Entry 6RFO (X-ray diffraction, 1.70 A resolution); this record covers chain A.

== Chain A ==
Protein: Mitogen-activated protein kinase 1, Mitogen-activated protein kinase 14
Source organism: Rattus norvegicus
Notes: EC 2.7.11.24
UniProtKB: chimeric construct of P63086, Q16539: residues -7 to 158 from P63086 (MK01_RAT) positions 1-158 (offset varies); residues 159-185 from Q16539 positions 162-182 (offset varies); residues 186-358 from P63086 (MK01_RAT) positions 186-358 (same numbers)
Chain sequence (372 residues; numbered -27 to 358; 14 numbers in that range are skipped by the numbering (no residue carries them; nothing is unmodelled there); the number before each row is that of its first residue; numbers below 1 keep their minus sign (Met-27 is residue -27)):
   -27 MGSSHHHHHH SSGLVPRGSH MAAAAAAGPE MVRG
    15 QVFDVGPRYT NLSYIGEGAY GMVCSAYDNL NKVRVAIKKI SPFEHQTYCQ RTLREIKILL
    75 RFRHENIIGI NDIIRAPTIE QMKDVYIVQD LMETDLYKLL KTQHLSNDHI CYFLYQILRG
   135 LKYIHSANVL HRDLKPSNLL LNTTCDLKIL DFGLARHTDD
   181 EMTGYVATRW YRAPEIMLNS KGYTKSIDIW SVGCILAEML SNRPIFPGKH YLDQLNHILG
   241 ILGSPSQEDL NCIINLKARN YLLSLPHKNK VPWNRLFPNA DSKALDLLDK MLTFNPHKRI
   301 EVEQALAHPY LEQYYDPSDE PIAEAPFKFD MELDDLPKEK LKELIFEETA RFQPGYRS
Not modelled in the structure: -27 to 3, 29-34, 181-186, 200-202, 329-335, 356-358
Construct notes: initiating methionine (-27); expression tag (-26 to -8); conflict Asp160 (Glu163 in Q16539)
Swiss-Prot annotation at these positions:
  - active site (Proton acceptor): Asp147, Asp165
  - binding site (ATP): Ile29 to Val37, Lys52
  - modified residue: Ala-6 (N-acetylalanine), Ser27 (Phosphoserine), Thr183 (Phosphothreonine), Tyr185 (Phosphotyrosine), Thr188 (Phosphothreonine), Ser244 (Phosphoserine), Ser246 (Phosphoserine), Ser282 (Phosphoserine)
  - motif: Thr183 to Tyr185 (TXY)

== Overview ==
Curated annotation (UniProt) lists active-site residues Asp147 and Asp165 and 10 ATP-binding residues.
Chain A is Mitogen-activated protein kinase 1, Mitogen-activated protein kinase 14 (Rattus norvegicus); the
structure, ERK2 MAP kinase with the activation loop of p38alpha, was determined by X-ray diffraction together
with 6RFP and 6QYX from the same study.
